PDB entry 8EEA | electron microscopy, 2.60 A resolution | chains E and F of the 8 polymer chains in the assembly

== Chain E (and F) ==
Protein: PtuA
Organism: Escherichia coli
Notes: chain F of this document is another copy of the same molecule, construct and numbering; everything in this record applies to it too
Amino-acid sequence (465 residues; numbered 1 to 465; the number before each row is that of its first residue):
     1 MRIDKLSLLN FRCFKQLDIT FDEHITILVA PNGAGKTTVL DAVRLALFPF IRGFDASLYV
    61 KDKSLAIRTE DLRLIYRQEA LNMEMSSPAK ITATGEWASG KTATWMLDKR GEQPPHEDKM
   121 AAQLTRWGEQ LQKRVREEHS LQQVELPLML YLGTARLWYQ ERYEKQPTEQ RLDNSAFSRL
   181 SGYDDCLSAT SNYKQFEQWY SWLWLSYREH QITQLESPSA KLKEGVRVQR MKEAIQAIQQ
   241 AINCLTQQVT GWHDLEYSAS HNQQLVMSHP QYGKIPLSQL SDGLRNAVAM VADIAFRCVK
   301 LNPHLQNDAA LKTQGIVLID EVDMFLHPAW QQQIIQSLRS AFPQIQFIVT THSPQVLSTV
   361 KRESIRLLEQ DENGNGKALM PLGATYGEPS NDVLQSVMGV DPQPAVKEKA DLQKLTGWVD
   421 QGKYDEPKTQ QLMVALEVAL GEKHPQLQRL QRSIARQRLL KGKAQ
Unresolved in the structure: 164-169, 463-465 (chain F: 160-169, 219-223, 461-465)
Ligand contacts: ATP (adenosine-5'-triphosphate): W252, I275, Q279, L280, S281, D282
Reported in the primary citation:
  - mutagenesis - L81R: decreased stability in response to PtuA hexamer
  - mutagenesis - L81R: abolished binding to PtuB

== Chain E / chain F interface ==
Pairs across the interface (63):
  G33(E) - S281(F)
  Y76(E) - H261(F)
  Y76(E) - N262(F)
  M83(E) - N262(F)
  W158(E) - L157(F)
  W158(E) - W158(F)
  Y159(E) - W158(F)
  P270(E) - Y76(F)
  P270(E) - Q78(F)
  Y272(E) - Y76(F)
  Y272(E) - M83(F)
  G273(E) - Y76(F)
  G273(E) - M83(F)
  K274(E) - M83(F)
  Q279(E) - E70(F)
  S281(E) - N32(F)
  S281(E) - G33(F)
  D282(E) - T154(F)
  E321(E) - F325(F)
  M324(E) - F325(F)  hydrophobic
  F325(E) - N32(F)
  F325(E) - M324(F)  hydrophobic
  F325(E) - H352(F)
  L326(E) - H352(F)  hydrogen bond (backbone-side chain)
  H327(E) - N32(F)  hydrogen bond
  H327(E) - H352(F)
  P328(E) - H352(F)
  P328(E) - L394(F)  hydrophobic
  W330(E) - N32(F)
  Q332(E) - V400(F)
  Q332(E) - D401(F)  hydrogen bond (side chain-backbone)
  H352(E) - L326(F)
  H352(E) - P328(F)
  Q355(E) - L394(F)
  S358(E) - P404(F)
  T359(E) - P404(F)
  Y386(E) - V406(F)
  Y386(E) - E408(F)  hydrogen bond
  Y386(E) - L440(F)  hydrophobic
  G387(E) - Q403(F)
  G387(E) - P404(F)
  E388(E) - P404(F)
  P389(E) - P402(F)
  S390(E) - P402(F)  hydrogen bond (backbone-backbone)
  N391(E) - N391(F)
  L394(E) - Q355(F)
  M398(E) - H327(F)
  P402(E) - P389(F)
  P402(E) - S390(F)
  Q403(E) - G387(F)
  P404(E) - S358(F)
  P404(E) - T359(F)
  P404(E) - E388(F)
  A405(E) - Q333(F)
  V406(E) - Y386(F)
  V406(E) - G387(F)
  K407(E) - Y386(F)  hydrogen bond
  E408(E) - Y386(F)
  H444(E) - G387(F)  hydrogen bond (side chain-backbone)
  H444(E) - E388(F)
  P445(E) - E388(F)
  P445(E) - P389(F)  hydrophobic
  P445(E) - D392(F)
Other interface residues (no listed pair), chain E (52 interface residues in all): P31, H269, Q271, G283, A329, Q331, Q336, K361, V400, D401, L440
Other interface residues (no listed pair), chain F (49 interface residues in all): P31, Y159, S260, Q279, E321, A329, Q331, Q332, M398, K407, H444

== Summary ==
Chain E and chain F form an interface of 52 and 49 residues respectively, with 7 hydrogen bonds. Among the
polar pairs are L326(E)-H352(F), H327(E)-N32(F) and Q332(E)-D401(F). Bound to chain E: ATP. The paper reports
that L81R of chain E reduces stability in response to PtuA hexamer; L81R of chain E abolishes binding to PtuB.
Chain E and chain F are both PtuA (Escherichia coli); the structure, Structure of E.coli Septu (PtuAB)
complex, was determined by electron microscopy, deposited together with 8SUX, 8EE4 and 8EE7.
